Entry 8XZU (X-ray diffraction, 2.33 A resolution); this record covers chain A.

== Chain A ==
Name: Transcriptional regulator HosA
Source organism: Escherichia coli O127:H6 str. E2348/69
UniProt: P69782 (HOSA_ECO27); numbering as in UniProt (aligned over 1-135)
Chain sequence (143 residues; each row starts with the number of its first residue):
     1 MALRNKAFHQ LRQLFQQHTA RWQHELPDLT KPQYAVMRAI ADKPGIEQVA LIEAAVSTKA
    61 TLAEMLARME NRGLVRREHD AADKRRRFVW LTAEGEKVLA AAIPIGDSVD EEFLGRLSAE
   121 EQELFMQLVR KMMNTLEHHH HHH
Unresolved in the structure: 1, 135-143
Differences from the reference sequence: expression tag (136-143)
Ligand contacts: P-hydroxybenzoic acid (PHB): Leu3, Lys6, Phe8, His9, Arg12, His18, Trp22, Lys31, Tyr34, Ala35, Asp107, Asp110
UniProt features mapped onto this chain:
  - DNA-binding region: Gln48 to Asn71 (H-T-H motif)
Reported in the primary citation:
  - contacts within the chain: His18-Asp110
  - conformationally variable residues (side-chain flip): His9, Phe15, His18
  - binding site for P-hydroxybenzoic acid: His9, Asp110

== Overview ==
Chain A binds P-hydroxybenzoic acid. The paper reports a binding site for P-hydroxybenzoic acid at His9 and
Asp110; conformational variability at His9, Phe15 and His18.
Chain A is Transcriptional regulator HosA (Escherichia coli O127:H6 str. E2348/69); the structure, HosA
transcriptional regulator from enteropathogenic Escherichia coli O127:H6 (strain E2348/69) bound with
4-hydroxy benzoic acid - ..., was determined by X-ray diffraction (same publication as 8YCV, 8WSV, 8XB7 and
8AGA).
